PDB entry 7AOI | electron microscopy, 3.50 A resolution | chains AA and AF of the 83 polymer chains in the assembly

== Chain AA ==
Molecule: mt-LSU rRNA
From: Trypanosoma brucei
Sequence (758 nucleotides; numbered 1 to 1176; 418 numbers in that range are skipped by the numbering (no residue carries them; nothing is unmodelled there); the number before each row is that of its first residue):
     1 AUUUUACCAAUUAAGAAGAAUAUUAUAAUAAUGGGUGUCUUAUAUUUUAA
    51 AUAAAUAUUUAAAUUCCGUGUAGUAAAUUUAUUAUUUGUAUUAUUUAUAU
   101 AAUAGGUGUAUUAUAUUUAAAUUUUAAAUUUGUUGUUUUAUAUUUAGAUA
   151 CAUAUUUAUAGAUUAAUAUAUUUAAAUAAUAUUUUAAAAUUUAUUGAACU
   201 GUAAU
   254 GUUACAGUUGU
   270 AUGUACCAAAUAAAUAUAGUAAGAUUAUUUUAGUUGAAUUAAUAAAUAAA
   320 UAUUUAUUUUUCUUUGUAAAUAUUAUGAACAAUUUAA
   369 UUAACUAAAAUG
   404 UUUGAAUAUU
   445 UAUUUU
   456 UAUAUUUUUAGUAGGUAAAUGAAAAGUAUAAAUGGAUAUAACUUAAUAUU
   506 UAAUAUUUGUUUAAUGAAAAGUAUUUUAU
   541 AUUGUAUAGUAUUAUUAUAGUGUAUAGUUUUUUAAAAAUAUA
   591 GUUA
   796 AAUAAAGUAUGAAUUAAUAUCAAAAUUUUAAUAAAAAUUAAAAAAUUAAA
   846 AUAGGGCAAGUCCUACUCUCCUUUACAAAGAGAACAUU
   887 AUAUGUAAUUGUAUGUUUGAUUGGGGCAAUACUAUAUUUAUUUAUAUAGC
   937 AUAAGAACUAUAUUCUUUGAAAUUAUAAAAG
   972 GAGCAGGUUAACAAGCAU
  1001 GUGUUUCAUCGUC
  1071 UCGUUGUAAAGCAGAUUUGU
  1095 AUAUUUAAUUUUUAUAAUUAAUAAUAAUUAAUAUAAGUACGCAAGGAUUG
  1145 AUUAUUGAAAAAAGAAAGAAGAAUAUAAUUUA

== Chain AF ==
Molecule: Ribosomal protein L4/L1 family
From: Trypanosoma brucei
UniProtKB: A0A3L6KTM7 (A0A3L6KTM7_9TRYP); numbering as in UniProt (aligned over 18-459)
Sequence (442 residues; numbered 18 to 459; the number before each row is that of its first residue):
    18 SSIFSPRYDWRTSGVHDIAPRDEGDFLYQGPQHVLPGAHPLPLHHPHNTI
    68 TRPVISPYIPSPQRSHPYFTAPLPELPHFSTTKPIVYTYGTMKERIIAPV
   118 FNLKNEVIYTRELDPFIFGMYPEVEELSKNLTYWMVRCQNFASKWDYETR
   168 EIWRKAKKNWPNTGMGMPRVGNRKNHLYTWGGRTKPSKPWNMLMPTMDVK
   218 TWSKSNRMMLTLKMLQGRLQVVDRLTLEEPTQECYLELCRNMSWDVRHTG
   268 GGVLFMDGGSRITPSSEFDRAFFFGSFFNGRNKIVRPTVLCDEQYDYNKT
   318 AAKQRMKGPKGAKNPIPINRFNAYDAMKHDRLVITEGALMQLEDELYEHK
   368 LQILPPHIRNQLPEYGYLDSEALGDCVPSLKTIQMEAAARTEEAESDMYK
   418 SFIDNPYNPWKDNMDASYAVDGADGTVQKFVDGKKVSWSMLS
Small-molecule neighbours: NAD (nicotinamide-adenine-dinucleotide): Asp421, Trp455, Met457, Leu458

== Interface between chain AA and chain AF ==
Residue-residue contacts (110):
  U24(AA) with Trp162(AF), sugar contact; Tyr164(AF), sugar contact
  A25(AA) with Ala159(AF), hydrogen bond to the sugar; Ser160(AF), base contact; Trp162(AF), sugar contact
  U26(AA) with Ala159(AF), sugar contact
  U56(AA) with Gln321(AF), base contact; Arg322(AF), salt bridge to the phosphate
  A57(AA) with Ala319(AF), hydrogen bond to the sugar; Lys320(AF), phosphate contact; Gln321(AF), hydrogen bond to the phosphate; Arg322(AF), salt bridge to the phosphate
  U58(AA) with Tyr314(AF), hydrogen bond to the sugar; Thr317(AF), phosphate contact; Ala319(AF), sugar contact; Lys320(AF), salt bridge to the phosphate
  U59(AA) with Thr317(AF), sugar contact
  U80(AA) with Tyr314(AF), hydrogen bond to the base; Met323(AF), base contact
  U82(AA) with Arg322(AF), salt bridge to the phosphate
  U92(AA) with Asn157(AF), hydrogen bond to the sugar
  A93(AA) with Asn157(AF), sugar contact; Ser160(AF), hydrogen bond to the sugar
  A146(AA) with Thr196(AF), sugar contact
  G147(AA) with His193(AF), hydrogen bond to the sugar; Leu194(AF), sugar contact; Arg200(AF), salt bridge to the phosphate
  A148(AA) with His193(AF), hydrogen bond to the sugar; Arg200(AF), salt bridge to the phosphate
  U149(AA) with Lys202(AF), salt bridge to the phosphate; Ser204(AF), base contact
  C151(AA) with Leu210(AF), base contact
  A154(AA) with Lys146(AF), hydrogen bond to the phosphate
  U155(AA) with Glu140(AF), hydrogen bond to the base; Glu142(AF), base contact; Glu143(AF), base contact; Lys146(AF), salt bridge to the phosphate; Lys221(AF), hydrogen bond to the sugar
  U156(AA) with Thr105(AF), base contact; Tyr106(AF), base contact; Lys217(AF), salt bridge to the phosphate; Lys221(AF), base contact; Arg224(AF), hydrogen bond to the base; Ile370(AF), base contact
  U157(AA) with Lys217(AF), salt bridge to the phosphate; His366(AF), hydrogen bond to the base; Gln369(AF), base contact; Ile370(AF), base contact
  A158(AA) with Gln369(AF), phosphate contact
  A179(AA) with Lys316(AF), salt bridge to the phosphate
  U180(AA) with Asp313(AF), base contact; Lys316(AF), base contact; Lys327(AF), hydrogen bond to the sugar; Gly328(AF), base contact
  U182(AA) with Lys202(AF), phosphate contact
  U183(AA) with Lys202(AF), hydrogen bond to the phosphate
  U184(AA) with His193(AF), hydrogen bond to the sugar; Thr201(AF), phosphate contact; Lys202(AF), salt bridge to the phosphate
  U185(AA) with Asn192(AF), hydrogen bond to the phosphate; Leu194(AF), sugar contact; Thr201(AF), phosphate contact
  A186(AA) with Lys175(AF), phosphate contact; Arg186(AF), sugar contact; Gly188(AF), phosphate contact; Asn192(AF), hydrogen bond to the phosphate
  A187(AA) with Lys175(AF), salt bridge to the phosphate
  A188(AA) with Lys175(AF), phosphate contact
  C275(AA) with Pro178(AF), base contact; Met182(AF), hydrogen bond to the base
  A282(AA) with Arg171(AF), phosphate contact; Lys172(AF), phosphate contact; Ala173(AF), hydrogen bond to the phosphate
  A283(AA) with Ala173(AF), phosphate contact; Lys191(AF), salt bridge to the phosphate
  U284(AA) with Thr166(AF), base contact; Arg167(AF), base contact; Thr201(AF), base contact
  A290(AA) with Arg186(AF), hydrogen bond to the base
  U297(AA) with Ser22(AF), base contact; Pro23(AF), base contact; Arg24(AF), hydrogen bond to the base
  U298(AA) with Phe21(AF), hydrogen bond to the base; Ser22(AF), hydrogen bond to the base
  A477(AA) with Ser18(AF), hydrogen bond to the sugar; Ser19(AF), sugar contact
  A479(AA) with His61(AF), stacking on the base
  A483(AA) with Tyr341(AF), hydrogen bond to the phosphate; Lys345(AF), salt bridge to the phosphate
  U484(AA) with His265(AF), sugar contact; Thr266(AF), sugar contact; Arg298(AF), salt bridge to the phosphate; Lys345(AF), salt bridge to the phosphate
  A485(AA) with Thr266(AF), phosphate contact
  U488(AA) with Asp34(AF), base contact; Arg38(AF), salt bridge to the phosphate
  G490(AA) with Arg24(AF), base contact; Trp27(AF), base contact; Arg28(AF), base contact
  U492(AA) with Trp27(AF), base contact
  A493(AA) with Ser18(AF), hydrogen bond to the phosphate; Arg24(AF), salt bridge to the phosphate
  U494(AA) with Arg24(AF), base contact
  U498(AA) with Leu194(AF), base contact
  U499(AA) with Leu194(AF), sugar contact; Tyr195(AF), sugar contact; Thr196(AF), hydrogen bond to the sugar
  A500(AA) with Arg190(AF), salt bridge to the phosphate; Thr196(AF), sugar contact; Trp197(AF), phosphate contact
Interface residues without a listed pair, chain AA (54 interface residues in all): A81, A181, A281, U482
Interface residues without a listed pair, chain AF (78 interface residues in all): His62, Arg69, Met137, Met152, Asn179, Pro185, Val187, Asn189, Pro203, Asn315, Lys324

== Summary ==
54 residues of chain AA face 78 of chain AF across their interface, with 29 hydrogen bonds, 20 salt bridges
and 1 aromatic stacking contact. Polar pairs include U80(AA)-Tyr314(AF), U155(AA)-Glu140(AF) and
U156(AA)-Arg224(AF). Chain AF binds NAD.
Here chain AA is mt-LSU rRNA and chain AF is Ribosomal protein L4/L1 family, both from Trypanosoma brucei.
Entry 7AOI (Trypanosoma brucei mitochondrial ribosome large subunit assembly intermediate) was determined by
electron microscopy.
